7R8G - chains A and T; structure by X-ray diffraction, 2.50 A resolution.

== Chain A ==
Protein: Argonaute
From: Pseudooceanicola lipolyticus
UniProt: A0A2M8J4C7 (A0A2M8J4C7_9RHOB); residue numbers follow UniProt; this construct covers 1-789
Amino-acid sequence (789 residues; row label = number of the first residue in the row):
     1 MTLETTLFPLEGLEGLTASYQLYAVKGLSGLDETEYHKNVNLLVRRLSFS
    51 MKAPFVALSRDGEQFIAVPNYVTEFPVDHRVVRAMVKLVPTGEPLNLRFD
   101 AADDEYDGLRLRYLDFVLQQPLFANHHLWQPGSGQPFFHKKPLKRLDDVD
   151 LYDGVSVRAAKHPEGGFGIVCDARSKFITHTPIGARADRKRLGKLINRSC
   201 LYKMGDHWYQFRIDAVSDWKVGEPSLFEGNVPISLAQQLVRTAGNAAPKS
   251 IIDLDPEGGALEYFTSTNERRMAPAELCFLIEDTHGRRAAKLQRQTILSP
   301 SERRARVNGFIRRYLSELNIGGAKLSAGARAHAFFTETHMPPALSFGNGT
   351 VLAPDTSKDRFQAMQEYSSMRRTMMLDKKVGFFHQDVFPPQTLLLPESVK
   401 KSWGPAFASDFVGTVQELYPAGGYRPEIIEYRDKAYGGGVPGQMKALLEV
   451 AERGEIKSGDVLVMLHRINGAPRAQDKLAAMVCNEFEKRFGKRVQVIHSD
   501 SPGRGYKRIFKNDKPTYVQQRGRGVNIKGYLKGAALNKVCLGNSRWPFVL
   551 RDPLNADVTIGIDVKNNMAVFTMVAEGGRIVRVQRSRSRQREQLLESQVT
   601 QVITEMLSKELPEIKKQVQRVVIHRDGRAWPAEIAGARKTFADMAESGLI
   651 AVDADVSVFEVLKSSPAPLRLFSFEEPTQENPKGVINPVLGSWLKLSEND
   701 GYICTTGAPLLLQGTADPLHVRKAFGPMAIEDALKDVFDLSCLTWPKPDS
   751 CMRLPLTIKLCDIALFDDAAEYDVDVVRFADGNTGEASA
Not modelled in the structure: 770-789
Reported in the primary citation:
  - binding site for the 17-nt DNA strand (chain T): His498, Tyr530
  - mutagenesis - K565A (3.4-fold): decreased binding to target RNA
  - mutagenesis - N566A: unchanged binding to target RNA
  - mutagenesis - N566A: unchanged catalytic activity on target RNA
  - mutagenesis - K565A (Tm 51.3 degC), N566A (Tm 51.7 degC), K759A (Tm 52.9 degC): unchanged stability
  - mutagenesis - K565A (3.3-fold): decreased catalytic activity on target RNA

== Chain T ==
Molecule: 17-nt DNA strand
Sequence (17 nucleotides; numbered 2 to 18; the number before each row is that of its first residue):
     2 TACTGCACAGGTGACGA
Not modelled in the structure: 11-12

== Interface between chain A and chain T ==
Contacting residue pairs (84):
  Asn41(A) - DT13(T)  phosphate contact
  Arg45(A) - DG14(T)  base contact
  Ser48(A) - DA15(T)  sugar contact
  Phe49(A) - DG14(T)  base contact
  Phe49(A) - DC16(T)  phosphate contact
  Lys52(A) - DA15(T)  sugar contact
  Lys52(A) - DC16(T)  salt bridge to the phosphate
  Lys52(A) - DG17(T)  salt bridge to the phosphate
  Arg112(A) - DG14(T)  sugar contact
  Arg112(A) - DA15(T)  salt bridge to the phosphate
  Phe116(A) - DA15(T)  base contact
  Gln119(A) - DA15(T)  phosphate contact
  Gln119(A) - DC16(T)  hydrogen bond to the base
  Gln120(A) - DA15(T)  hydrogen bond to the base
  Phe123(A) - DC16(T)  stacking on the base
  Phe123(A) - DG17(T)  base contact
  Ser133(A) - DA15(T)  hydrogen bond to the phosphate
  Ser133(A) - DC16(T)  phosphate contact
  Gln135(A) - DA10(T)  base contact
  Arg158(A) - DG14(T)  salt bridge to the phosphate
  Arg174(A) - DA8(T)  salt bridge to the phosphate
  Ser175(A) - DA8(T)  hydrogen bond to the phosphate
  Lys176(A) - DC9(T)  salt bridge to the phosphate
  Tyr202(A) - DA18(T)  hydrogen bond to the phosphate
  Met204(A) - DG17(T)  sugar contact
  Met204(A) - DA18(T)  sugar contact
  Trp208(A) - DG17(T)  base contact
  Tyr209(A) - DG17(T)  stacking on the base
  Tyr209(A) - DA18(T)  sugar contact
  Leu235(A) - DA18(T)  sugar contact
  Gln238(A) - DA18(T)  base contact
  Leu239(A) - DA18(T)  phosphate contact
  Tyr263(A) - DA18(T)  sugar contact
  Ser266(A) - DC16(T)  hydrogen bond to the phosphate
  Arg270(A) - DA18(T)  base contact
  Arg271(A) - DA18(T)  salt bridge to the phosphate
  Met272(A) - DA18(T)  hydrogen bond to the base
  Ala273(A) - DA18(T)  phosphate contact
  His285(A) - DA8(T)  base contact
  Gln293(A) - DC7(T)  base contact
  Gln293(A) - DA8(T)  sugar contact
  Thr296(A) - DC7(T)  hydrogen bond to the phosphate
  Thr296(A) - DA8(T)  sugar contact
  Ile297(A) - DG6(T)  base contact
  Ile297(A) - DC7(T)  sugar contact
  Leu298(A) - DC7(T)  hydrogen bond to the phosphate
  Arg303(A) - DC7(T)  salt bridge to the phosphate
  Arg467(A) - DT2(T)  salt bridge to the phosphate
  His498(A) - DT2(T)  phosphate contact
  Ser501(A) - DT2(T)  phosphate contact
  Gly529(A) - DT2(T)  base contact
  Tyr530(A) - DT2(T)  base contact
  Gly533(A) - DT2(T)  base contact
  Ala534(A) - DT2(T)  sugar contact
  Asn537(A) - DA3(T)  sugar contact
  Lys538(A) - DT2(T)  phosphate contact
  Lys538(A) - DA3(T)  salt bridge to the phosphate
  Arg628(A) - DT13(T)  salt bridge to the phosphate
  Ser664(A) - DC9(T)  base contact
  Ser664(A) - DA10(T)  base contact
  Arg670(A) - DC7(T)  salt bridge to the phosphate
  Thr706(A) - DT5(T)  phosphate contact
  Thr706(A) - DG6(T)  hydrogen bond to the phosphate
  Leu711(A) - DT5(T)  sugar contact
  Leu711(A) - DG6(T)  sugar contact
  Gln713(A) - DT5(T)  base contact
  Gln713(A) - DG6(T)  hydrogen bond to the base
  Gly714(A) - DG6(T)  phosphate contact
  Gly714(A) - DC7(T)  phosphate contact
  Thr715(A) - DG6(T)  hydrogen bond to the phosphate
  Thr715(A) - DC7(T)  hydrogen bond to the phosphate
  Ala716(A) - DG6(T)  phosphate contact
  Asp717(A) - DG6(T)  hydrogen bond to the phosphate
  Pro746(A) - DA3(T)  phosphate contact
  Lys747(A) - DA3(T)  base contact
  Lys747(A) - DC4(T)  hydrogen bond to the base
  Ser750(A) - DC4(T)  sugar contact
  Cys751(A) - DC4(T)  phosphate contact
  Cys751(A) - DT5(T)  sugar contact
  Met752(A) - DC4(T)  phosphate contact
  Met752(A) - DT5(T)  phosphate contact
  Arg753(A) - DT5(T)  hydrogen bond to the phosphate
  Arg753(A) - DG6(T)  salt bridge to the phosphate
  Lys759(A) - DC4(T)  salt bridge to the phosphate
Interface residues without a listed pair, chain A (72 interface residues in all): Ala53, Pro131, Gly132, Leu226, Thr265, Pro274, Ile281, Asp283, Thr284, Ile497, Val525

== In short ==
72 residues of chain A face 15 of chain T across their interface; the contacts include 16 hydrogen bonds, 14
salt bridges and 2 aromatic stacking contacts. Polar pairs include Gln119(A)-DC16(T), Gln120(A)-DA15(T) and
Met272(A)-DA18(T). The paper reports a binding site for the 17-nt DNA strand (chain T) at His498(A) and
Tyr530(A); K565A of chain A reduces binding to target RNA; 3 substitutions were tested in all.
Chain A is Argonaute (Pseudooceanicola lipolyticus) and chain T is a 17-nt DNA strand; the structure, Crystal
structure of Pseudooceanicola lipolyticus Argonaute bound to 5' OH guide DNA, was determined by X-ray
diffraction (same publication as 7R8F, 7R8H, 7R8J and 7R8K).
